PDB entry 6UPL | electron microscopy, 7.40 A resolution (low resolution: residue-level contacts below are approximate; hydrogen-bond / salt-bridge calls are withheld) | chains E and J of the 12 polymer chains in the assembly

# Chain E
Molecule: Histone H3.1
Source organism: Homo sapiens
UniProt: P68431 (H31_HUMAN); residues 0-135 here correspond to UniProt positions 1-136 (UniProt number = residue number + 1)
Amino-acid sequence (136 residues; numbered 0 to 135; the number before each row is that of its first residue; numbering starts at 0):
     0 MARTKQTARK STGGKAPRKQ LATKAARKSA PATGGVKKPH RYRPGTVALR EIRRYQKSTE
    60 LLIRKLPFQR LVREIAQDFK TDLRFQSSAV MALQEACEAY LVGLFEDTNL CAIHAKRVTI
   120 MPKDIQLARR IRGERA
Unresolved in the structure: 0-36
Curated features (UniProtKB/Swiss-Prot):
  - modified residue: Arg2 (Asymmetric dimethylarginine), Thr3 (Phosphothreonine), Lys4 (Allysine), Gln5 (5-glutamyl dopamine), Thr6 (Phosphothreonine), Arg8 (Citrulline), Lys9 (N6,N6,N6-trimethyllysine), Ser10 (ADP-ribosylserine), Thr11 (Phosphothreonine), Lys14 (N6-(2-hydroxyisobutyryl)lysine), Arg17 (Asymmetric dimethylarginine), Lys18 (N6-(2-hydroxyisobutyryl)lysine), Lys23 (N6-(2-hydroxyisobutyryl)lysine), Arg26 (Citrulline), Lys27 (N6,N6,N6-trimethyllysine), Ser28 (ADP-ribosylserine), Lys36 (N6,N6,N6-trimethyllysine), Lys37 (N6-methyllysine), Tyr41 (Phosphotyrosine), Lys56 (N6,N6,N6-trimethyllysine) and 8 more in UniProt
  - lipidation: Lys18 (N6-decanoyllysine)

# Chain J
Molecule: 79-nt DNA strand
Sequence (79 nucleotides; each row starts with the number of its first residue; numbers below 1 keep their minus sign (DT-39 is residue -39)):
   -39 TAGGGAGTAA TCCCCTTGGC GGTTAAAACG CGGGGGACAG CGCGTACGTG CGTTTAAGCG
    21 GTGCTAGAGC TGTCTACGA

# Interface between chain E and chain J
Residue-residue contacts (18):
  Arg40(E) - DG-8(J)
  Arg42(E) - DG-5(J)
  Arg42(E) - DG-4(J)
  Arg63(E) - DA-14(J)
  Gln68(E) - DT-23(J)
  Arg72(E) - DT-24(J)
  Arg72(E) - DT-23(J)
  Arg72(E) - DG-22(J)
  Phe84(E) - DT-24(J)
  Phe84(E) - DT-23(J)
  Gln85(E) - DT-24(J)
  Ser86(E) - DT-24(J)
  Arg116(E) - DA-3(J)
  Arg116(E) - DC-2(J)
  Val117(E) - DG-4(J)
  Val117(E) - DA-3(J)
  Thr118(E) - DA-3(J)
  Met120(E) - DC-2(J)
Other interface residues (no listed pair), chain E (13 interface residues in all): Ser87
Other interface residues (no listed pair), chain J (11 interface residues in all): DC-25, DG-7

# Overview
Chain E and chain J form an interface of 13 and 11 residues respectively.
Here chain E is Histone H3.1 (Homo sapiens) and chain J is a 79-nt DNA strand. Entry 6UPL (Structure of
FACT_subnucleosome complex 2) was determined by electron microscopy, deposited together with 6UPK.
